Entry 3AYZ (X-ray diffraction, 1.22 A resolution); this record covers chains A and C of the 4 polymer chains in the assembly.

== Chain A (and C) ==
Name: Membrane-bound hydrogenase large subunit
Organism: Hydrogenovibrio marinus
Notes: EC 1.12.5.1; chain C of this document is another copy of the same molecule, construct and numbering; everything in this record applies to it too
Reference sequence: F2Z6J6 (F2Z6J6_HYDMR); residues 1-596 here = UniProt positions 1-596
Amino-acid sequence (596 residues; numbered 1 to 596; the number before each row is that of its first residue):
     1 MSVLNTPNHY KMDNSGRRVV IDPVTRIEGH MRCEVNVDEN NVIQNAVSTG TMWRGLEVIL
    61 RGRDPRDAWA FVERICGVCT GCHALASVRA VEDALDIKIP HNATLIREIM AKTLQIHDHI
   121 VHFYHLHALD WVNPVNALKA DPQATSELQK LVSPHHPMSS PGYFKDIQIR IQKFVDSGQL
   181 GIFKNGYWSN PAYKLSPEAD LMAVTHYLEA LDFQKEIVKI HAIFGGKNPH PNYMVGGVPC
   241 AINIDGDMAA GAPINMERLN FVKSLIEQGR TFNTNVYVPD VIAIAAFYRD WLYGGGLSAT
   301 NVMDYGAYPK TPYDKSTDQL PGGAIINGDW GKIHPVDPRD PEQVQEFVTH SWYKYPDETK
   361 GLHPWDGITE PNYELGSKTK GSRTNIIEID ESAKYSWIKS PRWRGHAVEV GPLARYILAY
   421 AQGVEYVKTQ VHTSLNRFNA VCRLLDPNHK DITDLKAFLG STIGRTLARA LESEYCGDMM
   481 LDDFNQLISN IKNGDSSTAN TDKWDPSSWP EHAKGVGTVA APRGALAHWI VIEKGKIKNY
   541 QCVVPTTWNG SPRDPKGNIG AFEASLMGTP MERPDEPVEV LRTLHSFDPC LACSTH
Not modelled in the structure: 1
Metal / ion sites: Mg2+: Glu57, Cys542; nickel (III) ion: Cys76, Cys79, Cys590, Cys593 (together with oxygen atom); Fe2+: Cys79, Cys593 (together with oxygen atom)
Residues lining bound ligands:
  - nickel (iii) ion / oxygen atom: Glu28, Ile75, Cys76, Gly77, Val78, Cys79, Arg523, Cys590, Leu591, Ala592, Cys593, Ser594
  - carbon monoxide: Cys79, Cys82, His83, Ala521, Arg523, Leu526, Val544, Pro545, Cys590, Cys593
  - cyanide ion (CYN), molecule 1: Cys79, Cys82, Ala521, Pro522, Arg523, Pro545, Cys593
  - cyanide ion (CYN), molecule 2: Cys79, Arg523, Val544, Pro545, Thr546, Cys590, Cys593

== Chain A / chain C interface ==
Contacting residue pairs - 25 pairs, chain A then chain C:
  Lys150(A) with Pro161(C)
  Pro154(A) with Ser160(C), hydrogen bond (backbone-side chain); Gly162(C)
  His155(A) with Asp166(C), salt bridge
  His156(A) with Ser160(C), hydrogen bond (backbone-side chain)
  Pro157(A) with Pro157(C); Met158(C); Ser159(C), hydrogen bond (backbone-backbone); Ser160(C), hydrogen bond (backbone-side chain); Tyr163(C), hydrophobic
  Met158(A) with Pro157(C); Met158(C), hydrophobic; Ser160(C)
  Ser159(A) with Pro157(C), hydrogen bond (backbone-backbone); Ser159(C); Ser160(C), hydrogen bond
  Ser160(A) with Pro154(C), hydrogen bond (side chain-backbone); His156(C), hydrogen bond (side chain-backbone); Pro157(C), hydrogen bond (side chain-backbone); Met158(C); Ser159(C), hydrogen bond
  Pro161(A) with Lys150(C)
  Gly162(A) with Pro154(C)
  Tyr163(A) with Pro157(C), hydrophobic
  Asp166(A) with His155(C), salt bridge
Also at the interface, not in a pair above, chain A (13 interface residues in all): Gln143
Also at the interface, not in a pair above, chain C (13 interface residues in all): Gln143

== In short ==
Chain A and chain C each contribute 13 residues to their interface, with 10 hydrogen bonds and 2 salt bridges.
Polar contacts include His155(A)-Asp166(C), Pro154(A)-Ser160(C) and His156(A)-Ser160(C). Bound to chain A:
carbon monoxide, nickel (iii) ion / oxygen atom and cyanide ion.
Both chains are Membrane-bound hydrogenase large subunit (Hydrogenovibrio marinus). Entry 3AYZ (Membrane-bound
respiratory [NiFe] hydrogenase from Hydrogenovibrio marinus in an air-oxidized condition) was determined by
X-ray diffraction, deposited together with 5Y34 and 3AYX.
